PDB entry 8B12 | electron microscopy, 1.86 A resolution | chains G and X of the 10 polymer chains in the assembly

Chain G:
Name: Carboxysome shell vertex protein CsoS4A
Source organism: Halothiobacillus neapolitanus
UniProt: O85043 (CSS4A_HALNC); numbering as in UniProt (aligned over 1-83)
Amino-acid sequence (83 residues; row label = number of the first residue in the row):
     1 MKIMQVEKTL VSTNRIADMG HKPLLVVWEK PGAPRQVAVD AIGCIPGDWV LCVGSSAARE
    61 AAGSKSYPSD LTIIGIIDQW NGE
Disordered / not traced: 82-83

Chain X:
Name: Carboxysome assembly protein CsoS2B
Source organism: Halothiobacillus neapolitanus
UniProt: O85041 (CSOS2_HALNC); numbering as in UniProt (aligned over 7-869)
Amino-acid sequence (863 residues; numbered 7 to 869; the number before each row is that of its first residue):
     7 MNPADLSGLS GKELARARRA ALSKQGKAAV SNKTASVNRS TKQAASSINT NQVRSSVNEV
    67 PTDYQMADQL CSTIDHADFG TESNRVRDLC RQRREALSTI GKKAVKTNGK PSGRVRPQQS
   127 VVHNDAMIEN AGDTNQSSST SLNNELSEIC SIADDMPERF GSQAKTVRDI CRARRQALSE
   187 RGTRAVPPKP QSQGGPGRNG YQIDGYLDTA LHGRDAAKRH REMLCQYGRG TAPSCKPTGR
   247 VKNSVQSGNA APKKVETGHT LSGGSVTGTQ VDRKSHVTGN EPGTCRAVTG TEYVGTEQFT
   307 SFCNTSPKPN ATKVNVTTTA RGRPVSGTEV SRTEKVTGNE SGVCRNVTGT EYMSNEAHFS
   367 LCGTAAKPSQ ADKVMFGATA RTHQVVSGSD EFRPSSVTGN ESGAKRTITG SQYADEGLAR
   427 LTINGAPAKV ARTHTFAGSD VTGTEIGRST RVTGDESGSC RSISGTEYLS NEQFQSFCDT
   487 KPQRSPFKVG QDRTNKGQSV TGNLVDRSEL VTGNEPGSCS RVTGSQYGQS KICGGGVGKV
   547 RSMRTLRGTS VSGQQLDHAP KMSGDERGGC MPVTGNEYYG REHFEPFCTS TPEPEAQSTE
   607 QSLTCEGQII SGTSVDASDL VTGNEIGEQQ LISGDAYVGA QQTGCLPTSP RFNQTGNVQS
   667 MGFKNTNQPE QNFAPGEVMP TDFSIQTPAR SAQNRITGND IAPSGRITGP GMLATGLITG
   727 TPEFRHAARE LVGSPQPMAM AMANRNKAAQ APVVQPEVVA TQEKPELVCA PRSDQMDRVS
   787 GEGKERCHIT GDDWSVNKHI TGTAGQWASG RNPSMRGNAR VVETSAFANR NVPKPEKPGS
   847 KITGSSGNDT QGSLITYSGG ARG
Disordered / not traced: 7-711, 732-772, 824-828
Sequence notes: conflict Val-111 (Ala in O85041), Asn-114 (Thr in O85041)
Cystine bridges: Cys-775/Cys-793

How chain G and chain X interact:
Contacting residue pairs - 15 pairs, chain G then chain X:
  Thr-13(G) with Ser-852(X); Gly-853(X), hydrogen bond (backbone-backbone)
  Asn-14(G) with Ser-851(X), hydrogen bond (backbone-side chain); Ser-852(X)
  Arg-15(G) with Ser-851(X); Ser-852(X); Gly-853(X), hydrogen bond (backbone-backbone)
  Ile-16(G) with Ser-851(X)
  Ala-17(G) with Asn-854(X); Asp-855(X)
  Gly-20(G) with Asp-855(X)
  His-21(G) with Asp-855(X), salt bridge; Gly-858(X); Ser-859(X); Ile-861(X)
The authors on this interface:
  - interface residues, chain G: His-21(G)
  - interface residues, chain X: Glu-829(X)

In short:
Chain G and chain X form an interface of 7 and 8 residues respectively; the contacts include 3 hydrogen bonds
and 1 salt bridge. Among the polar pairs are His-21(G)/Asp-855(X), Asn-14(G)/Ser-851(X) and
Thr-13(G)/Gly-853(X). From the paper: interface residues His-21(G) and Glu-829(X).
Chain G is Carboxysome shell vertex protein CsoS4A and chain X is Carboxysome assembly protein CsoS2B, both
from Halothiobacillus neapolitanus; the structure, cryo-EM structure of carboxysomal mini-shell: icosahedral
assembly from CsoS4A/1A and CsoS2 co-expression (T = 9), was determined by electron microscopy together with
8B0Y and 8B11 from the same study.
